PDB entry 6IQ4 | X-ray diffraction, 2.25 A resolution | chains C and I of the 10 polymer chains in the assembly

Chain C:
Name: Histone H2A type 1-B/E
Source organism: Homo sapiens
UniProtKB: P04908 (H2A1B_HUMAN); residues 14-119 here correspond to UniProt positions 15-120 (UniProt number = residue number + 1)
Amino-acid sequence (106 residues; each row starts with the number of its first residue):
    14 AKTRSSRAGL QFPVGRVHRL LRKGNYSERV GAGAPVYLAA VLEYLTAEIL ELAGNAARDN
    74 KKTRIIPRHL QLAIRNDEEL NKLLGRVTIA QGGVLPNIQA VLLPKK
UniProt features mapped onto this chain:
  - modified residue: Lys36 (N6-(2-hydroxyisobutyryl)lysine), Lys74 (N6-(2-hydroxyisobutyryl)lysine), Lys75 (N6-(2-hydroxyisobutyryl)lysine), Lys95 (N6-(2-hydroxyisobutyryl)lysine), Gln104 (N5-methylglutamine), Lys118 (N6-(2-hydroxyisobutyryl)lysine), Lys119 (N6-crotonyllysine)
  - cross-link (Glycyl lysine isopeptide (Lys-Gly)): Lys15 (interchain with G-Cter in ubiquitin), Lys119 (interchain with G-Cter in ubiquitin)

Chain I:
Molecule: 145-nt DNA strand
Source organism: Homo sapiens
Sequence (145 nucleotides; numbered -72 to 72; the number before each row is that of its first residue; numbers below 1 keep their minus sign (DA-72 is residue -72)):
   -72 ATCAATATCC ACCTGCAGAT ACTACCAAAA GTGTATTTGG AAACTGCTCC ATCAAAAGGC
   -12 ATGTTCAGCT GAATCAGCTG AACATGCCTT TTGATGGAGC AGTTTCCAAA TACACTTTTG
    48 GTAGTATCTG CAGGTGGATA TTGAT

Chain C / chain I interface:
Pairs across the interface (15; chain C residue first):
  Ala14(C) - DG-42(I)  phosphate contact
  Ala14(C) - DT-41(I)  phosphate contact
  Lys15(C) - DG-42(I)  phosphate contact
  Lys15(C) - DT-41(I)  hydrogen bond to the phosphate
  Thr16(C) - DG-42(I)  phosphate contact
  Arg17(C) - DG-42(I)  salt bridge to the phosphate
  Arg20(C) - DT-41(I)  salt bridge to the phosphate
  Gly28(C) - DA-43(I)  phosphate contact
  Gly28(C) - DG-42(I)  phosphate contact
  Arg29(C) - DA-43(I)  hydrogen bond to the phosphate
  Arg32(C) - DA-44(I)  phosphate contact
  Arg32(C) - DA-43(I)  salt bridge to the phosphate
  Arg42(C) - DT-35(I)  sugar contact
  Arg42(C) - DG-34(I)  sugar contact
  Arg77(C) - DA-54(I)  sugar contact

Summary:
The interface between chain C and chain I involves 10 residues on one side and 7 on the other; the contacts
include 2 hydrogen bonds and 3 salt bridges. Polar contacts include Lys15(C)-DT-41(I), Arg29(C)-DA-43(I) and
Arg17(C)-DG-42(I).
Chain C is Histone H2A type 1-B/E and chain I is a 145-nt DNA strand, both from Homo sapiens; the structure,
Nucleosome core particle cross-linked with a hetero-binuclear molecule possessing RAPTA and gold(I)
4-(diphenylphosphino)benzoic acid groups, was determined by X-ray diffraction.
